Entry 3S1Q (X-ray diffraction, 3.30 A resolution); this record covers chains A and T of the 12 polymer chains in the assembly.

== Chain A ==
Protein: DNA-directed RNA polymerase II subunit RPB1
From: Saccharomyces cerevisiae
Notes: EC 2.7.7.6
UniProt: P04050 (RPB1_YEAST); residue numbers follow UniProt; this construct covers 1-1733
Sequence (1733 residues; numbered 1 to 1733; the number before each row is that of its first residue):
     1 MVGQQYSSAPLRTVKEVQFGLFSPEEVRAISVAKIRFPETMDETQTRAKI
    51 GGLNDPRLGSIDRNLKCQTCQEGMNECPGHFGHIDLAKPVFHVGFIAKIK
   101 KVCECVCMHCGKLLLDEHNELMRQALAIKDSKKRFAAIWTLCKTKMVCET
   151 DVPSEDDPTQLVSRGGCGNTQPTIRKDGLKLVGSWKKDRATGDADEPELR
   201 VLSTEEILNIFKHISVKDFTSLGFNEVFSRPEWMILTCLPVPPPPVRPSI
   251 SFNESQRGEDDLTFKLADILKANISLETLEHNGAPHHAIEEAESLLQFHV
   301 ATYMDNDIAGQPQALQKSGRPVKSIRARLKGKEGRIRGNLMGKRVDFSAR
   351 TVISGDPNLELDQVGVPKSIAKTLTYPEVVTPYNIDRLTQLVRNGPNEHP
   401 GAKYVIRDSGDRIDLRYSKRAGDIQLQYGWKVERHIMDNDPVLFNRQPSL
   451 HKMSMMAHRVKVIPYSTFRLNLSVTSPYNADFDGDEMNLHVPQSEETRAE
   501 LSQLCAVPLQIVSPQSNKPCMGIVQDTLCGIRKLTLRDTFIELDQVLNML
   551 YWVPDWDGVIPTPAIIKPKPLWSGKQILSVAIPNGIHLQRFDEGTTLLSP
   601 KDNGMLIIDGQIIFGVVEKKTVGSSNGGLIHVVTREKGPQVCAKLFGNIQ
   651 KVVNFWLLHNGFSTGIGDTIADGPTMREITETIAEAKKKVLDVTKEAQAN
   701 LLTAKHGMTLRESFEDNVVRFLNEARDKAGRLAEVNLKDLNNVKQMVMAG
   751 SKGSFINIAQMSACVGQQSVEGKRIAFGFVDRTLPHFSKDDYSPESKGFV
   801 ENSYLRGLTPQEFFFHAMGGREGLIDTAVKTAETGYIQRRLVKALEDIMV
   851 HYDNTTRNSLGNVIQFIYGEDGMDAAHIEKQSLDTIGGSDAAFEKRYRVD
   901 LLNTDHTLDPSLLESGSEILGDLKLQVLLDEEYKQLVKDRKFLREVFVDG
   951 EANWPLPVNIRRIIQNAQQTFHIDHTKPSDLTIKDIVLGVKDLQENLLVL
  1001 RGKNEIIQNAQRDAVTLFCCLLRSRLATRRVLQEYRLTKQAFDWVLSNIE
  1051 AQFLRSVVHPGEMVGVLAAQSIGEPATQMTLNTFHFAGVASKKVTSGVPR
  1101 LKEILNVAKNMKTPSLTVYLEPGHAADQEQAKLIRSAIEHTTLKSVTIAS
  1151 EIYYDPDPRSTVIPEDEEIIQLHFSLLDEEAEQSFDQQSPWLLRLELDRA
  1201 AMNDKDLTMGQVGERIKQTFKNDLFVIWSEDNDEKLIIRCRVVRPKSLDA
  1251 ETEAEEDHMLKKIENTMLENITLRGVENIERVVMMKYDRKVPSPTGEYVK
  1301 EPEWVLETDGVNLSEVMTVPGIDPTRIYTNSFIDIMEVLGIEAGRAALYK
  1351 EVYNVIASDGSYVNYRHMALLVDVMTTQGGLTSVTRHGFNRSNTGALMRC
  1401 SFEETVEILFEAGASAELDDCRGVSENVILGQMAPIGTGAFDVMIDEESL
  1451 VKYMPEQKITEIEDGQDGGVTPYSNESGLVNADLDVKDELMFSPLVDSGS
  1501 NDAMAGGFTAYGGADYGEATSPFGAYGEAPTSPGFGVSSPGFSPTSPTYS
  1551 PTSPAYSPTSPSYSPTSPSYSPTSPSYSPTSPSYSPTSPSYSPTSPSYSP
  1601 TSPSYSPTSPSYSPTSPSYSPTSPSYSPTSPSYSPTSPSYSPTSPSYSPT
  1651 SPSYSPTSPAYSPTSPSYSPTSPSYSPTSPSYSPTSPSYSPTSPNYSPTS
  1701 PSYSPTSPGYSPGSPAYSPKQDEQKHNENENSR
Disordered / not traced: 1-2, 155-160, 187-198, 1177-1186, 1244-1253, 1446-1733
Ion coordination: Zn2+ site 1: Cys-67, Cys-70, Cys-77, His-80; Zn2+ site 2: Cys-107, Cys-110, Cys-148, Cys-167; Mg2+ site 1: Asp-481, Asp-483, Asp-485 (together with ATP); Mg2+ site 2: Asp-481, Asp-483 (together with ATP)
Ligand contacts: ATP (adenosine-5'-triphosphate): Arg-446, Pro-448, Asn-479, Asp-481, Asp-483, Asp-485, Leu-1081, Asn-1082, Phe-1084, His-1085
Swiss-Prot annotation at these positions:
  - region: Pro-248 to Asp-260 (Lid loop), Asn-306 to Lys-323 (Rudder loop), Pro-810 to Glu-822 (Bridging helix)
  - binding site (Zn(2+)): Cys-67, Cys-70, Cys-77, His-80, Cys-107, Cys-110, Cys-148, Cys-167
  - binding site (Mg(2+)): Asp-481, Asp-483, Asp-485
  - modified residue: Thr-1471 (Phosphothreonine)
  - cross-link (Glycyl lysine isopeptide (Lys-Gly)): Lys-695 (interchain with G-Cter in ubiquitin), Lys-1246 (interchain with G-Cter in ubiquitin), Lys-1350 (interchain with G-Cter in ubiquitin)
  - natural variant: Ser-1653 to Pro-1659 (deletion: In strain: A364A)
  - mutagenesis: Lys-1246 (K1246R: Impairs ubiquitination during transcription stress)

== Chain T ==
Molecule: 29-nt DNA strand
Sequence (29 nucleotides; numbered 1 to 29; the number before each row is that of its first residue):
     1 CTACCGATAAGCAGACGATCCTCTCGATG
Disordered / not traced: 1-15, 29

== Chain A / chain T interface ==
Residue-residue contacts (17):
  Lys-332(A) with DC20(T), salt bridge to the phosphate; DC21(T), salt bridge to the phosphate
  Arg-337(A) with DA18(T), salt bridge to the phosphate
  Arg-344(A) with DT22(T), salt bridge to the phosphate
  Arg-350(A) with DT22(T), hydrogen bond to the sugar
  Gln-447(A) with DC21(T), sugar contact
  Thr-831(A) with DT19(T), base contact
  Ala-832(A) with DA18(T), phosphate contact; DT19(T), phosphate contact
  Gly-835(A) with DT19(T), sugar contact
  Tyr-836(A) with DG17(T), phosphate contact; DA18(T), sugar contact
  Arg-1386(A) with DC16(T), hydrogen bond to the base; DG17(T), salt bridge to the phosphate
  Glu-1403(A) with DG17(T), phosphate contact
  Glu-1404(A) with DC16(T), sugar contact; DG17(T), hydrogen bond to the phosphate
Interface residues without a listed pair, chain A (14 interface residues in all): Pro-448, Arg-839

== In short ==
Chain A and chain T form an interface of 14 and 7 residues respectively; the contacts include 3 hydrogen bonds
and 5 salt bridges. Polar pairs include Arg-1386(A)/DC16(T), Arg-350(A)/DT22(T) and Glu-1404(A)/DG17(T).
Ligands of chain A: ATP.
Chain A is DNA-directed RNA polymerase II subunit RPB1 (Saccharomyces cerevisiae) and chain T is a 29-nt DNA
strand; the structure, RNA Polymerase II Initiation Complex with a 5-nt 3'-deoxy RNA soaked with ATP, was
determined by X-ray diffraction, deposited together with 3RZD, 3RZO, 3S14, 3S15, 3S16, 3S17 and 5 further
entries.
